8OSN - chain A; structure by X-ray diffraction, 1.80 A resolution.

[Chain A]
Protein: GTPase HRas
Organism: Homo sapiens
Notes: EC 3.6.5.2; fragment: GTPase HRAS N-terminally processed
UniProtKB: P01112 (RASH_HUMAN); numbering as in UniProt (aligned over 1-166)
Sequence (166 residues; each row starts with the number of its first residue):
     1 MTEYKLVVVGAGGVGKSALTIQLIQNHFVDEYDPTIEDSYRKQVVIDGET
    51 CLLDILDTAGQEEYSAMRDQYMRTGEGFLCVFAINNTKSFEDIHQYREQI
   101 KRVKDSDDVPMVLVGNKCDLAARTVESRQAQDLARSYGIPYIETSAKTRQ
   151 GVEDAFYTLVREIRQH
Small-molecule neighbours:
  - GMP-PNP (GNP; phosphoaminophosphonic acid-guanylate ester): Ala11, Gly12, Gly13, Val14, Gly15, Lys16, Ser17, Ala18, Phe28, Val29, Asp30, Glu31, Asp33, Pro34, Thr35, Thr58, Ala59, Gly60, Gln61, Asn116, Lys117, Asp119, Leu120, Ser145, Ala146, Lys147
  - Mg2+ (MG): Ser17, Asp33, Thr35, Asp57, Thr58
Curated features (UniProtKB/Swiss-Prot):
  - region: His166 (Hypervariable region)
  - motif: Tyr32 to Tyr40 (Effector region)
  - binding site (GTP): Gly13 to Ala18, Val29 to Thr35, Ala59, Gly60, Asn116 to Asp119, Ser145 to Lys147
  - modified residue: Met1 (N-acetylmethionine), Thr2 (N-acetylthreonine), Cys118 (S-nitrosocysteine)
  - glycosylation: Thr35 (Microbial infection: O-linked (Glc) threonine)
What the authors report for this chain:
  - Mg2+ coordination: Thr35

[Summary]
Bound to chain A: GMP-PNP and Mg2+. UniProt lists 22 GTP-binding residues. The paper reports Mg2+ coordination
by Thr35.
Chain A is GTPase HRas (Homo sapiens); the structure, Gtpase hras in complex with Zn-cyclen at ambient
pressure, was determined by X-ray diffraction (same publication as 8OSM and 8OSO).
